Entry 6RDX (electron microscopy, 3.90 A resolution); this record covers chains T and Y of the 31 polymer chains in the assembly.

Chain T:
Name: ATP synthase subunit alpha
Organism: Polytomella sp. Pringsheim 198.80
Reference sequence: A0ZW40 (A0ZW40_9CHLO); residue numbers follow UniProt; this construct covers 1-562
Chain sequence (562 residues; numbered 1 to 562; the number before each row is that of its first residue):
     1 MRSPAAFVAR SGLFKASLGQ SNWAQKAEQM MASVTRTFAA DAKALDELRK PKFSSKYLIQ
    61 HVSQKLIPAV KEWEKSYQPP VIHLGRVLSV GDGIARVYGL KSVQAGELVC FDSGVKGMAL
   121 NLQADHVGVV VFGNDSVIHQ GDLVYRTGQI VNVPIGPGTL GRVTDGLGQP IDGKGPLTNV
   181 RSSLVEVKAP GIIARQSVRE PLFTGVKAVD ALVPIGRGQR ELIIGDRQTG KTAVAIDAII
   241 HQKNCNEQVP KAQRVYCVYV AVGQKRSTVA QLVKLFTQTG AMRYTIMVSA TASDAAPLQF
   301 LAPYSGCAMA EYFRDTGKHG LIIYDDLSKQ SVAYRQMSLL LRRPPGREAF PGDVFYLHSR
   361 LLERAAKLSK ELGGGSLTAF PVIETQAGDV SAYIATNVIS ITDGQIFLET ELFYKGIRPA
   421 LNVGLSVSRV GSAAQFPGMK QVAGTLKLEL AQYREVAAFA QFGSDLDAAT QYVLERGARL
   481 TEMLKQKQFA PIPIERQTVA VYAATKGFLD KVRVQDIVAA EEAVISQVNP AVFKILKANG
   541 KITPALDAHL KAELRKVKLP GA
Unresolved in the structure: 1-39
Differences from the reference sequence: conflict R266 (Lys in A0ZW40)
Bound ions: Mg2+: T232 (together with ATP)
Small-molecule neighbours:
  - ADP (adenosine-5'-diphosphate): V427, S428, R429
  - ATP (adenosine-5'-triphosphate): R227, Q228, T229, G230, K231, T232, A233, E384, F413, R418, P419, Q486, K487, Q488

Chain Y:
Name: ATP synthase subunit beta
Organism: Polytomella sp. Pringsheim 198.80
Notes: EC 7.1.2.2
Reference sequence: A0ZW41 (A0ZW41_9CHLO); residue numbers follow UniProt; this construct covers 1-574
Chain sequence (574 residues; each row starts with the number of its first residue):
     1 MALRYAAGLA KNVVQRQGAS LNIARAFAAE PAPAIDAGYV SQVIGPVVDV RFDGELPSIL
    61 SSLEVEGHSV RLVLEVAQHM GDNTVRCIAM DSTDGLVRGQ KVVDTGSPIK VPVGRGTLGR
   121 IMNVIGEPVD EQGPIDAADI WSIHREAPEF TEQSTEQEIL VTGIKVVDLL APYQRGGKIG
   181 LFGGAGVGKT VLIMELINNV AKAHGGFSVF AGVGERTREG NDLYREMIES GVIKLGAERG
   241 NSKCTLVYGQ MNEPPGARAR VALTGLTVAE YFRDIEGQDV LLFVDNIFRF TQANSEVSAL
   301 LGRIPSAVGY QPTLATDLGG LQERITTTTK GSITSVQAVY VPADDLTDPA PATTFAHLDA
   361 TTVLSRSIAE LGIYPAVDPL DSTSRMLNPN VIGAEHYNVA RGVQKVLQDY KNLQDIIAIL
   421 GMDELSEEDK LTVARARKIQ RFLSQPFQVA EVFTGTPGKY VDLADTISGF QGVLTGKYDD
   481 LPEMAFYMVG DIKEVKEKAD KMAKDIASRK EADNKKVSEE LKDIPSLDKL VSEIKEVVIE
   541 EDDGLEEDFK AEALSSETVV LNEEGKSVPL PKKN
Unresolved in the structure: 1-35, 557-574
Differences from the reference sequence: conflict A350 (Gly in A0ZW41), L387 (Arg in A0ZW41)
Bound ions: Mg2+: T190, E215, E219 (together with ADP)
Small-molecule neighbours:
  - ADP (adenosine-5'-diphosphate): G184, A185, G186, V187, G188, K189, T190, V191, E215, E219, Y374, P375, F447, A450, F453, T454
  - ATP (adenosine-5'-triphosphate): S384, R385, Y397

Interface between chain T and chain Y:
Residue-residue contacts (117):
  G99(T) - R98(Y)  hydrogen bond (backbone-side chain)
  L100(T) - R98(Y)  hydrogen bond (backbone-side chain)
  K101(T) - R98(Y)
  S102(T) - V97(Y)
  V103(T) - L96(Y)
  V103(T) - V97(Y)
  Q104(T) - G95(Y)
  Q104(T) - L96(Y)
  Q104(T) - V97(Y)
  A105(T) - T93(Y)
  A105(T) - D94(Y)
  A105(T) - G95(Y)  hydrogen bond (backbone-backbone)
  A105(T) - L96(Y)  hydrogen bond (backbone-backbone)
  N121(T) - V43(Y)
  N121(T) - I44(Y)
  L122(T) - Q42(Y)
  L122(T) - V43(Y)  hydrogen bond (backbone-backbone)
  L122(T) - L96(Y)
  L122(T) - R98(Y)
  Q123(T) - Q42(Y)
  Q123(T) - R98(Y)  hydrogen bond (backbone-side chain)
  A124(T) - S41(Y)
  A124(T) - Q42(Y)
  H126(T) - R98(Y)  hydrogen bond (backbone-side chain)
  V127(T) - R98(Y)
  P157(T) - L545(Y)  hydrophobic
  P157(T) - F549(Y)
  L160(T) - L545(Y)  hydrophobic
  N179(T) - E546(Y)
  N179(T) - F549(Y)
  V180(T) - F549(Y)
  R181(T) - F549(Y)
  K188(T) - E253(Y)  salt bridge
  A189(T) - N252(Y)
  I192(T) - T217(Y)
  I192(T) - N221(Y)  hydrogen bond (backbone-side chain)
  I192(T) - Y248(Y)  hydrophobic
  I193(T) - V129(Y)
  I193(T) - D130(Y)
  I193(T) - E131(Y)
  I193(T) - Y224(Y)  hydrophobic
  R195(T) - T217(Y)
  R195(T) - N221(Y)
  Q196(T) - N221(Y)
  R220(T) - R216(Y)
  E247(T) - I539(Y)
  E247(T) - E541(Y)
  Q248(T) - I539(Y)
  V249(T) - I539(Y)
  P250(T) - E540(Y)
  K251(T) - E540(Y)  hydrogen bond (backbone-side chain)
  K251(T) - D542(Y)
  K251(T) - D543(Y)
  K251(T) - G544(Y)
  K251(T) - D548(Y)  salt bridge
  R254(T) - E541(Y)
  R254(T) - D543(Y)  salt bridge
  R283(T) - D543(Y)  salt bridge
  Y284(T) - D543(Y)
  Y312(T) - F549(Y)
  K318(T) - L545(Y)
  R343(T) - I44(Y)
  P344(T) - A299(Y)
  P345(T) - P305(Y)
  R347(T) - V308(Y)
  G352(T) - E296(Y)
  D353(T) - E296(Y)
  F355(T) - M251(Y)  hydrophobic
  F355(T) - R258(Y)
  F355(T) - R289(Y)
  F355(T) - Q292(Y)
  F355(T) - E296(Y)
  Y356(T) - S92(Y)
  Y356(T) - E253(Y)
  Y356(T) - P254(Y)
  Y356(T) - P255(Y)
  Y356(T) - R258(Y)
  Y356(T) - E296(Y)  hydrogen bond (backbone-side chain)
  S359(T) - M251(Y)  hydrogen bond (side chain-backbone)
  E363(T) - R216(Y)
  E363(T) - T217(Y)  hydrogen bond
  E363(T) - M251(Y)
  E363(T) - N252(Y)
  T396(T) - Y340(Y)  hydrogen bond (backbone-side chain)
  T396(T) - P342(Y)
  I399(T) - A185(Y)  hydrophobic
  I399(T) - R216(Y)
  S400(T) - R216(Y)  hydrogen bond (backbone-side chain)
  S400(T) - R289(Y)  hydrogen bond
  S400(T) - Y340(Y)
  I401(T) - R216(Y)  hydrogen bond (backbone-side chain)
  I401(T) - M251(Y)  hydrophobic
  T402(T) - R216(Y)  hydrogen bond (backbone-side chain)
  D403(T) - R218(Y)  salt bridge
  G424(T) - E370(Y)
  R429(T) - A185(Y)
  R429(T) - G186(Y)
  R429(T) - R216(Y)
  R429(T) - F453(Y)
  V430(T) - F453(Y)
  S432(T) - V452(Y)  hydrogen bond (side chain-backbone)
  S432(T) - F453(Y)  hydrogen bond (side chain-backbone)
  N529(T) - L527(Y)
  A531(T) - L527(Y)  hydrophobic
  A531(T) - V531(Y)
  I535(T) - L530(Y)  hydrophobic
  I535(T) - V531(Y)  hydrophobic
  A538(T) - I534(Y)  hydrophobic
  P544(T) - I524(Y)
  A545(T) - D523(Y)
  A545(T) - I524(Y)
  A545(T) - L530(Y)
  H549(T) - I524(Y)
  H549(T) - P525(Y)
  H549(T) - S526(Y)
  H549(T) - L527(Y)
  E553(T) - L527(Y)
Other interface residues (no listed pair), chain T (84 interface residues in all): G106, L120, D125, I150, E186, P190, G191, V198, Y256, V354, S391, N397, L425, A433, R454, F459, F462, K534, L546, A548, A552
Other interface residues (no listed pair), chain Y (70 interface residues in all): G45, D91, I121, E215, G220, R225, Q250, A343, A418, G421, V517, V537, V538

Overview:
84 residues of chain T face 70 of chain Y across their interface, with 19 hydrogen bonds and 5 salt bridges.
Polar contacts include K188(T)-E253(Y), K251(T)-D548(Y) and R254(T)-D543(Y). ADP is bound between chain T and
chain Y. Chain T binds ATP.
Chain T is ATP synthase subunit alpha and chain Y is ATP synthase subunit beta, both from Polytomella sp.
Pringsheim 198.80; the structure, Cryo-EM structure of Polytomella F-ATP synthase, Rotary substate 1F,
monomer-masked refinement, was determined by electron microscopy (same publication as 6RD4, 6RD5, 6RD6, 6RD7,
6RD8, 6RD9 and 46 further entries).
